Entry 7ZWU (X-ray diffraction, 1.56 A resolution); this record covers chains A and B.

== Chain A ==
Protein: B-cell lymphoma 6 protein
From: Homo sapiens
UniProtKB: P41182 (BCL6_HUMAN); residues 5-129 here = UniProt positions 5-129
Amino-acid sequence (128 residues; row label = number of the first residue in the row):
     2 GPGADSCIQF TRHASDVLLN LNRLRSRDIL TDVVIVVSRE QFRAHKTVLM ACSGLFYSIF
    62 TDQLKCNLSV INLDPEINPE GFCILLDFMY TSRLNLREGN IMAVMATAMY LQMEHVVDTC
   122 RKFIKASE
Disordered / not traced: 2-4
Differences from the reference sequence: expression tag (2-4)
Residues lining bound ligands: K8R (N-(3-morpholin-4-ylpropyl)-2-(naphthalen-1-ylamino)-1,3-thiazole-4-carboxamide): Asn21, Arg24, Leu25, Arg28, Met51, Ala52, Cys53, Ser54, Gly55, Tyr58, Gln113
Reported in the primary citation:
  - binding site for K8R: Asn21, Met51, Cys53 to Gly55, Tyr58

== Chain B ==
Protein: Ala-trp-val-ile-pro-ala
Amino-acid sequence (6 residues; numbered 0 to 5; the number before each row is that of its first residue; numbering starts at 0):
     0 AWVIPA

== Chain A / chain B interface ==
Pairs across the interface (11; chain A residue first):
  Cys8(A) with Pro4(B)
  Ile9(A) with Trp1(B), hydrophobic; Val2(B)
  Gln10(A) with Ala0(B); Trp1(B); Val2(B), hydrogen bond (backbone-backbone); Pro4(B)
  Phe11(A) with Ala0(B); Trp1(B)
  Thr12(A) with Ala0(B), hydrogen bond (backbone-backbone); Val2(B)
Interface residues without a listed pair, chain B (5 interface residues in all): Ile3

== Overview ==
Chain A and chain B each contribute 5 residues to their interface; the contacts include 2 hydrogen bonds.
Backbone hydrogen bonds pair Gln10(A)-Val2(B) and Thr12(A)-Ala0(B). Ligands of chain A: compound K8R. The
paper reports a binding site for K8R at Asn21(A), Met51(A) and Cys53(A) among others.
Here chain A is B-cell lymphoma 6 protein (Homo sapiens) and chain B is Ala-trp-val-ile-pro-ala. Entry 7ZWU
(Crystal structure of human BCL6 BTB domain in complex with compound 15) was determined by X-ray diffraction
together with 7ZWN, 7ZWO, 7ZWP, 7ZWR, 7ZWS, 7ZWV and 3 further entries from the same study.
